PDB entry 7D73 | electron microscopy, 3.00 A resolution | chains A and D of the 12 polymer chains in the assembly

Chain A (and D):
Name: Mannose-1-phosphate guanyltransferase alpha
From: Homo sapiens
Notes: chain D of this document is another copy of the same molecule, construct and numbering; everything in this record applies to it too
Reference sequence: Q96IJ6 (GMPPA_HUMAN); residue numbers follow UniProt; this construct covers 1-420
Amino-acid sequence (420 residues; row label = number of the first residue in the row):
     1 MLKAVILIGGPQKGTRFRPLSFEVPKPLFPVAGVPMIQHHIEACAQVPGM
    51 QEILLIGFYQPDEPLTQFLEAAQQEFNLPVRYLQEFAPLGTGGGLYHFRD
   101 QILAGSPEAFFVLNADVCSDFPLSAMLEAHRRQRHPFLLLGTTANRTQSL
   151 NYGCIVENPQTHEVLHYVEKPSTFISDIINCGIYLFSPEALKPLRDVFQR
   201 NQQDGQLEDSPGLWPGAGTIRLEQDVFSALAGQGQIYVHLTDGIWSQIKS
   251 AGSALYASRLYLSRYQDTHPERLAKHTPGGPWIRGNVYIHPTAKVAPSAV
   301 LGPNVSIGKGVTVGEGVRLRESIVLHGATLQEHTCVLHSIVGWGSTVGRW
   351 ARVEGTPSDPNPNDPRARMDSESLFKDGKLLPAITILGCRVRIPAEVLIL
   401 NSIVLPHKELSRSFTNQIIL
Not modelled in the structure: 204-216 (chain D: 204-217)
Small-molecule neighbours: guanosine-5'-diphosphate-alpha-D-mannose (GDD): Leu-7, Ile-8, Gly-9, Lys-13, Ile-56, Gly-57, Phe-58, Glu-85, Pro-88, Leu-89, Gly-90, Thr-91, Asn-114, Ala-115, Asp-116, Val-117, Tyr-152, Gly-153, Tyr-167, Glu-169, Lys-170, Asn-180, Cys-181, Gly-182, Tyr-184, Glu-223, Trp-245, Gln-247, Lys-249

Interface between chain A and chain D:
Residue-residue contacts (26; chain A residue first):
  Gln-60(A) with Gln-60(D), hydrogen bond; Pro-61(D); Gln-84(D), hydrogen bond
  Pro-61(A) with Gln-60(D)
  Leu-83(A) with Phe-86(D), hydrophobic
  Gln-84(A) with Gln-84(D); Phe-86(D)
  Phe-86(A) with Leu-83(D), hydrophobic; Gln-84(D); Phe-98(D), hydrophobic; Gln-101(D)
  Tyr-96(A) with Asp-100(D)
  His-97(A) with His-97(D); Phe-98(D); Gln-101(D)
  Phe-98(A) with Phe-86(D), hydrophobic; His-97(D)
  Arg-99(A) with Arg-99(D); Asp-100(D), salt bridge
  Asp-100(A) with Arg-99(D), salt bridge; Phe-198(D)
  Gln-101(A) with Phe-86(D)
  Ala-104(A) with Gln-202(D)
  Phe-198(A) with Asp-100(D)
  Gln-202(A) with Ala-104(D)
  Ala-217(A) with Gln-101(D), hydrogen bond (backbone-side chain)
Other interface residues (no listed pair), chain D (14 interface residues in all): Tyr-96

In short:
15 residues of chain A face 14 of chain D across their interface, with 3 hydrogen bonds and 2 salt bridges.
Polar contacts include Arg-99(A)/Asp-100(D), Gln-60(A)/Gln-60(D) and Gln-60(A)/Gln-84(D). Ligands of chain A:
guanosine-5'-diphosphate-alpha-D-mannose.
Chain A and chain D are both Mannose-1-phosphate guanyltransferase alpha (Homo sapiens); the structure,
Cryo-EM structure of GMPPA/GMPPB complex bound to GTP (State I), was determined by electron microscopy,
deposited together with 7D74 and 7D72.
